Entry 3NV5 (X-ray diffraction, 2.41 A resolution); this record covers chain A.

== Chain A ==
Molecule: Cytochrome P450
Source organism: Novosphingobium aromaticivorans
UniProt: Q2G8A2 (Q2G8A2_NOVAD); residues 2-417 here = UniProt positions 2-417
Sequence (452 residues; each row starts with the number of its first residue; numbers below 1 keep their minus sign (Met-34 is residue -34)):
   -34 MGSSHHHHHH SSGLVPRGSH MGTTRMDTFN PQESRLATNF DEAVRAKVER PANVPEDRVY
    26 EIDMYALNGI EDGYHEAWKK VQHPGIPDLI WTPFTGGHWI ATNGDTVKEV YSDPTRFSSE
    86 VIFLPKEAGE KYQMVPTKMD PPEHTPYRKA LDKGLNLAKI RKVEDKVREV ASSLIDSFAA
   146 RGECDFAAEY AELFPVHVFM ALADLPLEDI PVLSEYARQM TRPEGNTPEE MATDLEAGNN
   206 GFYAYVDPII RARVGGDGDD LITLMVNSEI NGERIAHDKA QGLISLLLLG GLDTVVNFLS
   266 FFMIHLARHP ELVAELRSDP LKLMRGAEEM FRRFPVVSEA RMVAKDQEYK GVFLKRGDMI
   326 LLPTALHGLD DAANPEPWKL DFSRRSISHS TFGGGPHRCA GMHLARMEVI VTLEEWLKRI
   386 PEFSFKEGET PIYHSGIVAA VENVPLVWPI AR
Not modelled in the structure: -34 to 10, 93-94, 190-192, 415-417
Construct notes: expression tag (-34 to 1)
Metal / ion sites: heme Fe near Cys364 (its only coordinating residue here)
Residues lining bound ligands: heme (HEM): Tyr76, Thr102, His109, Arg113, Leu116, Leu120, Leu251, Leu252, Gly255, Gly256, Thr259, Val260, Phe263, Phe296, Val301, Val302, Glu304, Arg306, Thr356, Phe357, Gly358, Pro361, His362, Cys364, Ala365, Gly366, Leu369, Ala370, Glu373

== Overview ==
Bound to chain A: heme.
Chain A is Cytochrome P450 (Novosphingobium aromaticivorans); the structure, Crystal Structure of Cytochrome
P450 CYP101D2, was determined by X-ray diffraction together with 3NV6 from the same study.
